PDB entry 4NM7 | X-ray diffraction, 2.30 A resolution | chains A and B of the 3 polymer chains in the assembly

# Chain A
Molecule: GSK3B protein
Source organism: Homo sapiens
Notes: EC 2.7.11.26
UniProt: Q6FI27 (Q6FI27_HUMAN); numbering as in UniProt (aligned over 13-383)
Sequence (377 residues; each row starts with the number of its first residue):
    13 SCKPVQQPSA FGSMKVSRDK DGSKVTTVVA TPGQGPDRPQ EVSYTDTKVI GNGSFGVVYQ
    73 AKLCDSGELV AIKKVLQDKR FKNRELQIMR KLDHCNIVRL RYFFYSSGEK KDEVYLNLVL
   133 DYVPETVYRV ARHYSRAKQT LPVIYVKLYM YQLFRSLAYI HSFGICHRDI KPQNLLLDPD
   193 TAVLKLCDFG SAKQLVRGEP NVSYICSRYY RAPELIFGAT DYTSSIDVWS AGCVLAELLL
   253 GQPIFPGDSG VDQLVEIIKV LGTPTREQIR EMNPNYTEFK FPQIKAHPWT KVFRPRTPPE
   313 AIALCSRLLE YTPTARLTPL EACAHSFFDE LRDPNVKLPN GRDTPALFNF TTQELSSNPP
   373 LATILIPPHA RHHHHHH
Not modelled in the structure: 13-24, 32-34, 120-121, 385-389
Differences from the reference sequence: expression tag (384-389)
Metal / ion sites: Mg2+ site 1: N186, D200 (together with ADP); Mg2+ site 2: D200 (together with ADP)
Residues lining bound ligands: ADP (adenosine-5'-diphosphate): I62, G63, N64, F67, G68, V70, A83, K85, V110, L132, D133, Y134, V135, T138, R141, Q185, N186, L188, C199, D200
From the paper describing this entry:
  - conformationally variable residues (loop rearrangement, side-chain flip): S66, F93, V214, Y216
  - contacts within the chain: D90-R92 (hydrogen bond)

# Chain B
Molecule: Axin-1
Source organism: Homo sapiens
UniProt: O15169 (AXIN1_HUMAN); residue numbers follow UniProt; this construct covers 383-402
Sequence (24 residues; each row starts with the number of its first residue):
   379 GGILVEPQKF AEELIHRLEA VQRT
Not modelled in the structure: 379-382, 402
Differences from the reference sequence: expression tag (379-382)

# How chain A and chain B interact
Residue-residue contacts (23; chain A residue first):
  I228(A) with F388(B)
  V263(A) with F388(B), hydrophobic; E391(B); R395(B)
  D264(A) with R395(B), salt bridge
  L266(A) with L392(B), hydrophobic
  V267(A) with R395(B)
  I270(A) with L396(B), hydrophobic
  Y288(A) with P385(B); F388(B), hydrophobic
  F291(A) with P385(B); Q386(B); A389(B), hydrophobic
  K292(A) with I393(B)
  F293(A) with A389(B), hydrophobic; L392(B), hydrophobic; I393(B), hydrophobic
  P294(A) with I393(B); L396(B), hydrophobic; E397(B); Q400(B)
  Q295(A) with Q400(B)
  I296(A) with L396(B), hydrophobic
Other interface residues (no listed pair), chain A (16 interface residues in all): F229, K271, N287
Other interface residues (no listed pair), chain B (13 interface residues in all): E384, V399

# Summary
16 residues of chain A and 13 residues of chain B are in contact; the contacts include 1 salt bridge. Its one
salt-bridged contact is D264(A)-R395(B). Chain A binds ADP. The paper reports conformational variability at
S66(A), F93(A) and V214(A) among others; contacts within the chain involving D90(A) and R92(A).
Here chain A is GSK3B protein and chain B is Axin-1, both from Homo sapiens. Entry 4NM7 (Crystal structure of
GSK-3/Axin complex bound to phosphorylated Wnt receptor LRP6 e-motif) was determined by X-ray diffraction,
deposited together with 4NM0, 4NM3, 4NM5 and 4NU1.
